3HE7 - chains A and D of the 4 polymer chains in the assembly; structure by X-ray diffraction, 2.80 A resolution.

[Chain A]
Molecule: Antigen-presenting glycoprotein CD1d1
Organism: Mus musculus
Notes: fragment: extracellular domain
Reference sequence: P11609 (CD1D1_MOUSE); residues 1-279 here correspond to UniProt positions 19-297 (UniProt number = residue number + 18)
Chain sequence (302 residues; row label = number of the first residue in the row):
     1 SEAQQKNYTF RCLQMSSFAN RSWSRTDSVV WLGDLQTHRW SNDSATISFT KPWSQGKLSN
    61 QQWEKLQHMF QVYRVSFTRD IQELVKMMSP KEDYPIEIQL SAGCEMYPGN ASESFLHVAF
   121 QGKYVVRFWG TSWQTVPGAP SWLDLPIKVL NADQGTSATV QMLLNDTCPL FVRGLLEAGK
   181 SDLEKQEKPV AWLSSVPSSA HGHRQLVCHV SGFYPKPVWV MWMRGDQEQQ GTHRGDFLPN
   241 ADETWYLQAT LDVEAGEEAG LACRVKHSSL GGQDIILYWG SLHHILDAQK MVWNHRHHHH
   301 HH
Disordered / not traced: 1-7, 88-94, 108-110, 281, 300-302
Disulfide bonds: C208-C263
Glycans and other covalent adducts: N-acetylglucosamine (NAG) linked to N20, N42, N165
Differences from the reference sequence: conflict H201 (Asp219 in P11609); expression tag (280-302)
Residues lining bound ligands: AGH (n-{(1S,2R,3S)-1-[(alpha-D-galactopyranosyloxy)methyl]-2,3-dihydroxyheptadecyl}hexacosanamide): F10, C12, Q14, S28, V30, H38, W40, I47, W63, L66, M69, F70, V72, Y73, S76, F77, D80, I81, L84, V85, I98, L100, A102, L116, V118, F120, W133, L143, L150, D153, G155, T156, T159, V160, L163, L164, C168, F171
Curated features (UniProtKB/Swiss-Prot):
  - binding site (a D-galactosylceramide): D80, D153 to T156
  - glycosylation (N-linked (GlcNAc...) asparagine): N7, N20, N42, N110, N165
Reported in the primary citation:
  - binding site for AGH: D80, L84
  - conformationally variable residues (side-chain flip): D80

[Chain D]
Molecule: Vbeta7(mouse variable domain, human constant domain)
Organism: Mus musculus
Chain sequence (242 residues; numbered 1 to 247; 5 numbers in that range are skipped by the numbering (no residue carries them; nothing is unmodelled there); the number before each row is that of its first residue):
     1 DMKVTQMPRY LIKRMGENVL LECGQDMSHE TMYWYRQDPG LGLQLIYISY DVDSNSEGDI
    61 PKG
    65 YRVSRKKREH FSLILDSAKT NQTSVYFCAS SSTGLD
   105 TQYFGPGTRL LVLEDLKNVF PPEVAVFEPS EAEISHTQKA TLVCLATGFY PDHVELSWWV
   165 NGKEVHSGVC TDPQPLKEQP ALNDSRYALS SRLRVSATFW QNPRNHFRCQ VQFYGLSEND
   225 EWTQDRAKPV TQIVSAEAWG RAD
Disordered / not traced: 1, 122
Disulfide bonds: C23-C92, C148-C213
Reported in the primary citation:
  - mutagenesis - D26A, S56A, E57A: unchanged binding to Antigen-presenting glycoprotein CD1d1 (chain A)
  - conformationally variable residues: Y50

[How chain A and chain D interact]
Contacting residue pairs (9; chain A residue first):
  E83(A) - Y50(D)  hydrogen bond
  E83(A) - S56(D)  hydrogen bond
  K86(A) - S56(D)
  M87(A) - Y50(D)  hydrophobic
  M87(A) - S54(D)
  L145(A) - S54(D)
  K148(A) - E30(D)  salt bridge
  A152(A) - T97(D)
  A152(A) - G98(D)
Interface residues without a listed pair, chain A (7 interface residues in all): R21
Interface residues without a listed pair, chain D (9 interface residues in all): D51, N55, E57
The authors on this interface:
  - residue pairs: E83(A)-Y50(D) (hydrogen bond), K148(A)-E30(D) (salt bridge), Y50(D)-M87(A), S54(D)-M87(A), S54(D)-L145(A), S56(D)-E83(A) (hydrogen bond), T97(D)-A152(A), G98(D)-A152(A)
  - hot spots on chain D (mutagenesis) - S54A: increased binding to Antigen-presenting glycoprotein CD1d1 (chain A)

[Summary]
Chain A and chain D form an interface of 7 and 9 residues respectively, with 2 hydrogen bonds and 1 salt
bridge. Polar contacts include K148(A)-E30(D), E83(A)-Y50(D) and E83(A)-S56(D). The paper describes hydrogen
bonds between E83(A) and Y50(D) and S56(D) and E83(A); a salt bridge between K148(A) and E30(D); contacts
between Y50(D) and M87(A), S54(D) and M87(A) and S54(D) and L145(A) among others. The paper reports a binding
site for AGH at D80(A) and L84(A); S54A of chain D increases binding to Antigen-presenting glycoprotein CD1d1
(chain A); 4 substitutions were tested in all.
Chain A is Antigen-presenting glycoprotein CD1d1 and chain D is Vbeta7(mouse variable domain, human constant
domain), both from Mus musculus; the structure, Crystal structure of mouse CD1d-alpha-galactosylceramide with
mouse Valpha14-Vbeta7 NKT TCR, was determined by X-ray diffraction together with 3HE6 and 3HUJ from the same
study.
